Entry 7U5D (electron microscopy, 3.52 A resolution); this record covers chains 1 and B of the 13 polymer chains in the assembly.

[Chain 1]
Molecule: crRNA
From: Aeromonas salmonicida
Sequence (60 nucleotides; each row starts with the number of its first residue):
     1 CCAAGAAAAGGACUGGAAGAAAUCAUCCAAGUUGGGGACUAUUUUCUGCC
    51 GUAUAGGCAG

[Chain B]
Protein: Cas7
From: Aeromonas salmonicida
Sequence (347 residues; row label = number of the first residue in the row):
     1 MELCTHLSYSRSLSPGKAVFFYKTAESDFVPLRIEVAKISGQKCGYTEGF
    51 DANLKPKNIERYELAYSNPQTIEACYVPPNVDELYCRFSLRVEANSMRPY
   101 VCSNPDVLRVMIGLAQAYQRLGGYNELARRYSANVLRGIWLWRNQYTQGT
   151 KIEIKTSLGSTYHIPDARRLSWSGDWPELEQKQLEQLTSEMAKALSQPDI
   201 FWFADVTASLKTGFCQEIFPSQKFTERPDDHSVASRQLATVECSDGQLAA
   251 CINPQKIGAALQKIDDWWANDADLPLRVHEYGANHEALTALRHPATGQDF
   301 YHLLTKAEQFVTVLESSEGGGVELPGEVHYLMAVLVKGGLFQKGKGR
Disordered / not traced: 1-2, 345-347

[How chain 1 and chain B interact]
Pairs across the interface - 34 pairs, chain 1 then chain B:
  C2(1) with Tyr100(B), phosphate contact
  A4(1) with Tyr100(B), hydrogen bond to the sugar
  G5(1) with Tyr9(B), hydrogen bond to the sugar; Ser10(B), phosphate contact; Tyr100(B), sugar contact; Leu340(B), base contact
  A6(1) with Arg11(B), hydrogen bond to the phosphate; Gly338(B), sugar contact; Gly339(B), sugar contact
  A7(1) with Arg11(B), salt bridge to the phosphate; Arg277(B), sugar contact
  A8(1) with Trp142(B), base contact; Gln255(B), sugar contact; Lys256(B), sugar contact; Ala259(B), phosphate contact; Arg277(B), salt bridge to the phosphate; His285(B), base contact
  A9(1) with Gln222(B), hydrogen bond to the sugar; Lys223(B), sugar contact; Phe224(B), base contact; Asn253(B), phosphate contact; Gln255(B), phosphate contact
  G10(1) with Gln222(B), phosphate contact; Lys256(B), salt bridge to the phosphate
  G11(1) with Arg143(B), salt bridge to the phosphate
  A12(1) with Arg143(B), salt bridge to the phosphate
  C13(1) with Ile39(B), base contact; Ser40(B), hydrogen bond to the sugar; Gly41(B), base contact; Gln42(B), hydrogen bond to the base
  U14(1) with Ser40(B), sugar contact; Gln42(B), phosphate contact
  G15(1) with Ser40(B), phosphate contact; Ser67(B), hydrogen bond to the base
Also at the interface, not in a pair above, chain 1 (14 interface residues in all): C1
Also at the interface, not in a pair above, chain B (26 interface residues in all): Ser8, Thr225, Lys337

[In short]
14 residues of chain 1 face 26 of chain B across their interface; the contacts include 7 hydrogen bonds and 5
salt bridges. Polar pairs include C13(1)-Gln42(B), G15(1)-Ser67(B) and A4(1)-Tyr100(B).
Here chain 1 is crRNA and chain B is Cas7, both from Aeromonas salmonicida. Entry 7U5D (I-F3b Cascade-TniQ
full R-loop complex) was determined by electron microscopy, deposited together with 7U5E.
